PDB entry 5C13 | X-ray diffraction, 2.10 A resolution | chains A and E of the 4 polymer chains in the assembly

# Chain A (and E)
Protein: Transcription initiation factor TFIID subunit 3
Organism: Homo sapiens
Notes: fragment: PHD finger domain; chain E of this document is another copy of the same molecule, construct and numbering; everything in this record applies to it too
Reference sequence: Q5VWG9 (TAF3_HUMAN); residues 857-917 here correspond to UniProt positions 855-915 (UniProt number = residue number - 2)
Amino-acid sequence (64 residues; each row starts with the number of its first residue):
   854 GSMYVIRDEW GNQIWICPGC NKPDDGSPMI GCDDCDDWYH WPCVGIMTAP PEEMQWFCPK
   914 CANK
Unresolved in the structure: 854-855, 915-917
Differences from the reference sequence: expression tag (854-856)
Metal / ion sites: Zn2+ site 1: Cys870, Cys873, His893, Cys896; Zn2+ site 2: Cys885, Cys888, Cys911, Cys914
Swiss-Prot annotation at these positions:
  - zinc finger: Ile867 to Lys917 (PHD-type)
  - binding site (Zn(2+)): Cys870, Cys873, Cys885, Cys888, His893, Cys896, Cys911, Cys914

# Interface between chain A and chain E
Contacting residue pairs - 17 pairs, chain A then chain E:
  Tyr857(A) - Asp878(E)  hydrogen bond
  Ile859(A) - Trp891(E)  hydrophobic
  Arg860(A) - Glu905(E)  salt bridge
  Glu862(A) - Glu905(E)
  Trp863(A) - Glu905(E)
  Gly864(A) - Glu905(E)  hydrogen bond (backbone-side chain)
  Pro871(A) - Asn865(E)
  Gly872(A) - Asn865(E)
  Gly872(A) - Gln866(E)  hydrogen bond (backbone-backbone)
  Cys873(A) - Gln866(E)
  Cys873(A) - Trp868(E)  hydrogen bond (backbone-side chain)
  Asn874(A) - Gln866(E)  hydrogen bond (side chain-backbone)
  Asn874(A) - Trp868(E)
  Lys875(A) - Trp868(E)
  Tyr892(A) - Asn865(E)
  Lys913(A) - Trp863(E)
  Lys913(A) - Asn865(E)
Also at the interface, not in a pair above, chain A (15 interface residues in all): Asp861, Pro912
Also at the interface, not in a pair above, chain E (12 interface residues in all): Gly864, Ile867, Gly879, Met882, Asp886

# Overview
Chain A and chain E form an interface of 15 and 12 residues respectively; the contacts include 5 hydrogen
bonds and 1 salt bridge. Polar contacts include Arg860(A)-Glu905(E), Tyr857(A)-Asp878(E) and
Gly864(A)-Glu905(E). UniProt lists 8 Zn2+-binding residues on chain A.
Chain A and chain E are both Transcription initiation factor TFIID subunit 3 (Homo sapiens); the structure,
Crystal Structure of TAF3 PHD finger bound to histone H3C4me3 peptide, was determined by X-ray diffraction.
